5BR8 - chains A and M of the 21 polymer chains in the assembly; structure by X-ray diffraction, 3.40 A resolution.

Chain A:
Molecule: 16S ribosomal RNA
Organism: Thermus thermophilus (strain HB8 / ATCC 27634 / DSM 579)
Sequence (1522 nucleotides; row label = number of the first residue in the row; note: 42 numbers in that range are skipped by the numbering (no residue carries them; nothing is unmodelled there); a row labelled like 190A-190L holds insertion residues (190A, then the next letters in order); numbering starts at 0):
     0 UUUGUUGGAG AGUUUGAUCC UGGCUCAGGG UGAACGCUGG CGGCGUGCCU AAGACAUGCA
    60 AGUCGUGCGG G
    73 CCGCGGGGUU UU
    88 ACUCCG
    95 UGGUC
   101 AGCGGCGGAC GGGUGAGUAA CGCGUGGGU
  129A G
   130 ACCUACCCGG AAGAGGGGGA CAACCCGGGG AAACUCGGGC UAAUCCCCCA UGUGGACCCG
   190 C
190A-190L CCCUUGGGGUGU
   191 GUCCAAAGGG CUUU
   216 GCCCGCUUCC GGAUGGGCCC GCGUCCCAUC AGCUAGUUGG UGGGGUAAUG GCCCACCAAG
   276 GCGACGACGG GUAGCCGGUC UGAGAGGAUG GCCGGCCACA GGGGCACUGA GACACGGGCC
   336 CCACUCCUAC GGGAGGCAGC AGUUAGGAAU CUUCCGCAAU GGGCGCAAGC CUGACGGAGC
   396 GACGCCGCUU GGAGGAAGAA GCCCUUCGGG GUGUAAACUC CUGAA
   442 CCCGGGACGA AACCCCCGAC GA
   474 GGGGACUGAC GGUACCGGG
   494 GUAAUAGCGC CGGCCAACUC CGUGCCAGCA GCCXCGGUAA UACGGAGGGC GCGAGCGUUA
   554 CCCGGAUUCA CUGGGCGUAA AGGGCGUGUA GGCGGCCUGG GGCGUCCCAU GUGAAAGACC
   614 ACGGCUCAAC CGUGGGGGAG CGUGGGAUAC GCUCAGGCUA GACGGUGGGA GAGGGUGGUG
   674 GAAUUCCCGG AGUAGCGGUG AAAUGCGCAG AUACCGGGAG GAACGCCGAU GGCGAAGGCA
   734 GCCACCUGGU CCACCCGUGA CGCUGAGGCG CGAAAGCGUG GGGAGCAAAC CGGAUUAGAU
   794 ACCCGGGUAG UCCACGCCCU AAACGAUGCG CGCUAGGUCU CUGGGUCU
   848 CCUGGGGGCC GAAGCUAACG CGUUAAGCGC GCCGCCUGGG GAGUACGGCC GCAAGGCUGA
   908 AACUCAAAGG AAUUGACGGG GGCCCGCACA AGCGGUGGAG CAUGUGGUUU AAUUCGAAGX
   968 AACGCGAAGA ACCUUACCAG GCCUUGACAU GCUAGG
 1003A G
  1004 AACCCGGGUG AAAGCCUGGG GUGCCCC
1030A-1030D GCGA
  1031 GGGGAGCCCU AGCACAGGUG CUGCAUGGCC GUCGUCAGCU CGUGCCGUGA GGUGUUGGGU
  1091 UAAGUCCCGC AACGAGCGCA ACCCCCGCCG UUAGUUGCCA GCGGUUCGGC CGGGCACUCU
  1151 AACGGGACUG CCCGCGAAA
  1171 GCGGGAGGAA GGAGGGGACG ACGUCUGGUC AGCAUGGCCC UUACGGCCUG GGCGACACAC
  1231 GUGCUACAAU GCCCACUACA AAGCGAUGCC ACCCGGCAAC GGGGAGCUAA UCGCAAAAAG
  1291 GUGGGCCCAG UUCGGAUUGG GGUCUGCAAC CCGACCCCAU GAAGCCGGAA UCGCUAGUAA
  1351 UCGCGGAUCA G
 1361A C
  1362 CAUGCCGCGG UGAAUACGUU CCCGGGCCUU GUACACACXG CCXGUXACGC CAUGGGAGCG
  1422 GGCUCUACCC GAAGUCGCCG GG
  1446 AGCCUACGGG
  1459 CAGGCGCCGA GGGUAGGGCC CGUGACUGGG GCGAAGUCGU AACAAGGUAG CUGUACCGGA
  1519 AGGUGCGGCU GGAUCCACUC CUUUCU
Disordered / not traced: 0-4, 1534-1538
Modified / non-standard residues: PSU (pseudouridine-5'-monophosphate) at position 516, G7M (N7-methyl-guanosine-5'-monophosphate) at position 527, M2G (N2-dimethylguanosine-5'-monophosphate) at position 966, 5MC (5-methylcytidine-5'-monophosphate) at position 967, 2MG (2N-methylguanosine-5'-monophosphate) at position 1207, 5MC (5-methylcytidine-5'-monophosphate) at position 1400, 4OC (4n,o2'-methylcytidine-5'-monophosphate) at position 1402, 5MC (5-methylcytidine-5'-monophosphate) at position 1404, 5MC (5-methylcytidine-5'-monophosphate) at position 1407, UR3 (3-methyluridine-5'-monophoshate) at position 1498, MA6 (6N-dimethyladenosine-5'-monophoshate) at position 1518, MA6 (6N-dimethyladenosine-5'-monophoshate) at position 1519, PSU (pseudouridine-5'-monophosphate) at position 1540, PSU (pseudouridine-5'-monophosphate) at position 1541
Differences from the reference sequence: expression tag (1534-1544)
Bound ions: Mg2+ site 1: U12, C526, A914; Mg2+ site 2 near G21 (its only coordinating residue here); Mg2+ site 3: C48, U49; Mg2+ site 4 near A53 (its only coordinating residue here); Mg2+ site 5: A59, U387; Mg2+ site 6: G61, U62, G105; Mg2+ site 7: G107, G324; Mg2+ site 8 near A109 (its only coordinating residue here); Mg2+ site 9 near G113 (its only coordinating residue here); Mg2+ site 10: G117, A288; Mg2+ site 11: C121, U125; Mg2+ site 12 near G147 (its only coordinating residue here); 92 more Mg2+ sites not listed
Ligand contacts:
  - paromomycin (PAR), molecule 1: G31, C47, C48, A50, A51, G52, A53, G113, U114, G115, A353, C355, A356, G357, U358, U359, A360, G361, U365, C366
  - paromomycin (PAR), molecule 2: G567, G568, C569, G570, G575, G821, C862, G874, C875, C877, C879, C880
  - paromomycin (PAR), molecule 3: G610, A611, C612, C613, A614, A622, C623, C624, G625, U626
  - paromomycin (PAR), molecule 4: G661, G662, A663, G664, G666, G667, C739, U740, G741, G742, U743
  - paromomycin (PAR), molecule 5: U669, G670, G671, U672, G673, G714, A715, A716, C717, C805, C806
  - paromomycin (PAR), molecule 6: G1405, U1406, 5MC_1407, A1408, C1409, G1489, C1490, G1491, A1492, A1493, G1494, U1495, C1496

Chain M:
Name: 30S ribosomal protein S13
Organism: Thermus thermophilus (strain HB8 / ATCC 27634 / DSM 579)
Reference sequence: P80377 (RS13_THET8); residue numbers follow UniProt; this construct covers 1-126
Sequence (126 residues; numbered 1 to 126; the number before each row is that of its first residue):
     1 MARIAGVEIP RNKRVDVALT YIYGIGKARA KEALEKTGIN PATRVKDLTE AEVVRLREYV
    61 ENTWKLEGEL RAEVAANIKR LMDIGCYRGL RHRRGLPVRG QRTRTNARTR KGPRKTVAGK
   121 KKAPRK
Disordered / not traced: 1, 120-126

Chain A / chain M interface:
Contacting residue pairs - 92 pairs, chain A then chain M:
  A946(A) - Arg114(M)  salt bridge to the phosphate
  G947(A) - Arg108(M)  phosphate contact
  G947(A) - Thr109(M)  hydrogen bond to the phosphate
  G947(A) - Arg114(M)  salt bridge to the phosphate
  C948(A) - Asn106(M)  base contact
  C948(A) - Ala107(M)  hydrogen bond to the phosphate
  C948(A) - Arg108(M)  hydrogen bond to the phosphate
  C948(A) - Thr109(M)  hydrogen bond to the phosphate
  A949(A) - Gln101(M)  phosphate contact
  A949(A) - Arg102(M)  phosphate contact
  A949(A) - Asn106(M)  base contact
  U950(A) - Arg102(M)  salt bridge to the phosphate
  U950(A) - Thr105(M)  hydrogen bond to the base
  U950(A) - Asn106(M)  base contact
  G951(A) - Arg102(M)  salt bridge to the phosphate
  G951(A) - Thr105(M)  base contact
  U952(A) - Arg104(M)  hydrogen bond to the base
  U952(A) - Thr105(M)  base contact
  G953(A) - Arg104(M)  salt bridge to the phosphate
  G954(A) - Arg104(M)  base contact
  A1225(A) - Arg102(M)  phosphate contact
  A1225(A) - Thr103(M)  hydrogen bond to the phosphate
  A1225(A) - Arg104(M)  phosphate contact
  C1226(A) - Arg91(M)  salt bridge to the phosphate
  C1226(A) - Leu96(M)  phosphate contact
  C1226(A) - Thr103(M)  hydrogen bond to the phosphate
  C1226(A) - Arg104(M)  base contact
  C1226(A) - Lys111(M)  hydrogen bond to the sugar
  A1227(A) - Leu96(M)  phosphate contact
  A1227(A) - Lys111(M)  salt bridge to the phosphate
  A1227(A) - Lys115(M)  hydrogen bond to the sugar
  A1227(A) - Val117(M)  sugar contact
  C1228(A) - Arg104(M)  hydrogen bond to the base
  C1228(A) - Arg108(M)  salt bridge to the phosphate
  C1228(A) - Lys111(M)  salt bridge to the phosphate
  C1228(A) - Pro113(M)  phosphate contact
  C1228(A) - Lys115(M)  salt bridge to the phosphate
  C1228(A) - Thr116(M)  phosphate contact
  C1228(A) - Val117(M)  hydrogen bond to the sugar
  A1229(A) - Arg104(M)  base contact
  A1229(A) - Thr105(M)  base contact
  A1229(A) - Arg114(M)  salt bridge to the phosphate
  A1229(A) - Thr116(M)  phosphate contact
  C1230(A) - Thr105(M)  base contact
  G1295(A) - Arg14(M)  sugar contact
  C1296(A) - Arg14(M)  sugar contact
  C1296(A) - Arg44(M)  salt bridge to the phosphate
  C1297(A) - Arg44(M)  salt bridge to the phosphate
  U1301(A) - Tyr21(M)  hydrogen bond to the phosphate
  U1302(A) - Arg14(M)  base contact
  U1302(A) - Val17(M)  phosphate contact
  U1302(A) - Lys27(M)  sugar contact
  A1306(A) - Thr109(M)  hydrogen bond to the sugar
  U1307(A) - Gln101(M)  hydrogen bond to the phosphate
  U1307(A) - Thr109(M)  sugar contact
  U1307(A) - Arg110(M)  phosphate contact
  U1308(A) - His92(M)  hydrogen bond to the phosphate
  U1308(A) - Pro97(M)  phosphate contact
  U1308(A) - Val98(M)  hydrogen bond to the phosphate
  U1308(A) - Arg99(M)  salt bridge to the phosphate
  U1308(A) - Gln101(M)  hydrogen bond to the phosphate
  U1308(A) - Arg110(M)  salt bridge to the phosphate
  G1309(A) - Val74(M)  sugar contact
  G1309(A) - Asn77(M)  hydrogen bond to the sugar
  G1309(A) - Ile78(M)  sugar contact
  G1309(A) - Leu81(M)  phosphate contact
  G1309(A) - Arg88(M)  salt bridge to the phosphate
  G1309(A) - His92(M)  salt bridge to the phosphate
  G1309(A) - Val98(M)  phosphate contact
  G1309(A) - Arg99(M)  salt bridge to the phosphate
  G1310(A) - Asn77(M)  sugar contact
  G1310(A) - Arg88(M)  salt bridge to the phosphate
  C1320(A) - Tyr87(M)  sugar contact
  C1321(A) - Tyr87(M)  sugar contact
  C1322(A) - Tyr87(M)  hydrogen bond to the phosphate
  C1322(A) - Gly100(M)  sugar contact
  G1323(A) - Arg99(M)  phosphate contact
  C1328(A) - Ala28(M)  phosphate contact
  C1328(A) - Arg29(M)  hydrogen bond to the sugar
  A1329(A) - Tyr23(M)  phosphate contact
  A1329(A) - Gly24(M)  sugar contact
  A1329(A) - Ile25(M)  phosphate contact
  A1329(A) - Gly26(M)  hydrogen bond to the phosphate
  A1329(A) - Lys27(M)  phosphate contact
  A1329(A) - Ala28(M)  hydrogen bond to the phosphate
  A1329(A) - Arg29(M)  hydrogen bond to the phosphate
  A1329(A) - Leu70(M)  sugar contact
  U1330(A) - Thr20(M)  phosphate contact
  U1330(A) - Ile22(M)  phosphate contact
  U1330(A) - Tyr23(M)  phosphate contact
  U1330(A) - Ile25(M)  phosphate contact
  U1330(A) - Gly26(M)  phosphate contact
Other interface residues (no listed pair), chain A (35 interface residues in all): G1224, G1331, A1332
Other interface residues (no listed pair), chain M (44 interface residues in all): Lys13

Summary:
35 residues of chain A face 44 of chain M across their interface, with 24 hydrogen bonds and 19 salt bridges.
Polar pairs include U950(A)-Thr105(M), U952(A)-Arg104(M) and C1228(A)-Arg104(M). Bound to chain A: 6 copies of
paromomycin.
Chain A is 16S ribosomal RNA and chain M is 30S ribosomal protein S13, both from Thermus thermophilus (strain
HB8 / ATCC 27634 / DSM 579); the structure, Ambient-temperature crystal structure of 30S ribosomal subunit
from Thermus thermophilus in complex with paromomycin, was determined by X-ray diffraction.
